Entry 4H13 (X-ray diffraction, 3.07 A resolution); this record covers chains F and G of the 8 polymer chains in the assembly.

== Chain F ==
Name: Cytochrome b6-f complex subunit 7
Source organism: Mastigocladus laminosus
UniProtKB: P83796 (PETM_MASLA); residues 1-35 here = UniProt positions 1-35
Sequence (35 residues; each row starts with the number of its first residue):
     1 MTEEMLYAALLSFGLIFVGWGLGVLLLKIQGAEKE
Unresolved in the structure: 1, 33-35
Ligand contacts:
  - beta-carotene (BCR): Ile16, Phe17, Trp20
  - dioleoyl-phosphatidylcholine (OPC; (7R,17E)-4-hydroxy-N,N,N,7-tetramethyl-7-[(8E)-octadec-8-enoyloxy]-10-oxo-3,5,9-trioxa-4-phosphaheptacos-17-en-1-aminium 4-oxide): Glu3, Glu4, Tyr7, Ala8, Leu10, Leu11, Ser12, Gly14, Val18

== Chain G ==
Name: Cytochrome b6-f complex subunit 5
Source organism: Mastigocladus laminosus
UniProtKB: P83797 (PETG_MASLA); residues 1-37 here = UniProt positions 1-37
Sequence (37 residues; numbered 1 to 37; the number before each row is that of its first residue):
     1 MVEPLLDGLVLGLVFATLGGLFYAAYQQYKRPNELGG
Ligand contacts:
  - beta-carotene (BCR): Leu13, Ala16, Thr17, Gly19, Gly20, Tyr23
  - dioleoyl-phosphatidylcholine (OPC; (7R,17E)-4-hydroxy-N,N,N,7-tetramethyl-7-[(8E)-octadec-8-enoyloxy]-10-oxo-3,5,9-trioxa-4-phosphaheptacos-17-en-1-aminium 4-oxide): Leu5, Leu9, Leu13

== Interface between chain F and chain G ==
Residue-residue contacts - 15 pairs, chain F then chain G:
  Glu4(F) - Leu5(G)
  Met5(F) - Pro4(G)
  Met5(F) - Gly8(G)
  Ala8(F) - Leu5(G)
  Ala8(F) - Gly8(G)
  Ala9(F) - Gly8(G)  hydrogen bond (backbone-backbone)
  Ala9(F) - Gly12(G)
  Ser12(F) - Gly8(G)
  Ser12(F) - Leu9(G)
  Ser12(F) - Gly12(G)
  Phe13(F) - Gly12(G)
  Phe13(F) - Ala16(G)
  Ile16(F) - Leu13(G)  hydrophobic
  Ile16(F) - Ala16(G)  hydrophobic
  Trp20(F) - Tyr23(G)
Also at the interface, not in a pair above, chain G (9 interface residues in all): Phe15

== Overview ==
8 residues of chain F face 9 of chain G across their interface; the contacts include 1 hydrogen bond. The
hydrogen-bonded pair Ala9(F)-Gly8(G) is a backbone contact. Dioleoyl-phosphatidylcholine and beta-carotene are
bound between chain F and chain G.
Chain F is Cytochrome b6-f complex subunit 7 and chain G is Cytochrome b6-f complex subunit 5, both from
Mastigocladus laminosus; the structure, Crystal Structure of the Cytochrome b6f Complex from Mastigocladus
laminosus with TDS, was determined by X-ray diffraction (same publication as 4H44).
